5CNS - chains C and D of the 8 polymer chains in the assembly; structure by X-ray diffraction, 2.98 A resolution.

# Chain C (and D)
Name: Ribonucleoside-diphosphate reductase 1 subunit alpha
From: Escherichia coli (strain K12)
Notes: EC 1.17.4.1; chain D of this document is another copy of the same molecule, construct and numbering; everything in this record applies to it too
UniProt: P00452 (RIR1_ECOLI); numbering as in UniProt (aligned over 1-761)
Sequence (761 residues; row label = number of the first residue in the row):
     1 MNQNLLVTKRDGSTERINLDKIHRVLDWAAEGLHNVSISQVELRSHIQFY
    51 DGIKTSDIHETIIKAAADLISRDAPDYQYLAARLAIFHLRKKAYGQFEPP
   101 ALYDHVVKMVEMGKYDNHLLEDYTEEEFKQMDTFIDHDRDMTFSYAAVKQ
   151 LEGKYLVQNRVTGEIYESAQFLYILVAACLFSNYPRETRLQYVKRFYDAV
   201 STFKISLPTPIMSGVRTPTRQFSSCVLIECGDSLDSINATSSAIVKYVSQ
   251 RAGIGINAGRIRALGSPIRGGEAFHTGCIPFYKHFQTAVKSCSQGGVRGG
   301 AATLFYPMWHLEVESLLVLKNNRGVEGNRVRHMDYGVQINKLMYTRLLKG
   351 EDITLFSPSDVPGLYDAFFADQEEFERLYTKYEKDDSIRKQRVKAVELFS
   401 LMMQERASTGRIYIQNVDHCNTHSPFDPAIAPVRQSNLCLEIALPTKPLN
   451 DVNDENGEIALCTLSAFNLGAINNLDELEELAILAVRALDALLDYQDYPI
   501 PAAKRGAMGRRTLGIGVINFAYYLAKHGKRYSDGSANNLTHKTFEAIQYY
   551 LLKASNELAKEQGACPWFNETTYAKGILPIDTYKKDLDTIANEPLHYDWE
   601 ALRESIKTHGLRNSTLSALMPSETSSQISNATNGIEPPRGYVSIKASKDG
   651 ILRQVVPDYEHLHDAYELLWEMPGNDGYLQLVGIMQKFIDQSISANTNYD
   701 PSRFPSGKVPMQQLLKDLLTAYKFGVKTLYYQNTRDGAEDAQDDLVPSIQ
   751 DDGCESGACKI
Not modelled in the structure: 1-4, 737-761 (chain D: 1-3, 738-761)
UniProt features mapped onto this chain:
  - active site: Asn437 (Proton acceptor), Cys439 (Cysteine radical intermediate), Glu441 (Proton acceptor)
  - binding site (ATP): Lys9, Glu15 to Lys21, Thr55, Lys91
  - binding site (GDP): Thr209, Asn437, Glu441, Glu623 to Ser625
  - binding site (dTTP): Asp232 to Leu234, Arg262, Arg269
  - site: Cys225 (Important for hydrogen atom transfer), Cys462 (Important for hydrogen atom transfer), Tyr730 (Important for electron transfer), Tyr731 (Important for electron transfer), Cys754 (Interacts with thioredoxin/glutaredoxin), Cys759 (Interacts with thioredoxin/glutaredoxin)
  - modified residue: Lys283 (N6-acetyllysine)
  - natural variant: Met1 to Asn2 (deletion: In 15% of the chains), Met1 (deletion: In 30% of the chains)
  - mutagenesis: Glu441 (E441A/Q: Loss of activity; E441D: Decrease in activity), Tyr730 (Y730F: Loss of activity), Tyr731 (Y731F: Loss of activity)
Ligand contacts:
  - CDP (cytidine-5'-diphosphate): Tyr155, Pro208, Thr209, Ser224, Cys225, Ala252, Gly253, Gln294, Arg298, Asn437, Leu438, Cys439, Glu441, Leu464, Met620, Pro621, Ser622, Glu623, Thr624, Ser625
  - 2'-deoxyadenosine-5'-diphosphate (DAT): Val7, Lys9, Arg10, Glu15, Arg16, Ile17, Asn18, Lys21, Ile22, Val25, Thr55, Ile58, His59, Ile62, Phe87, Lys91
  - 2'-deoxyadenosine 5'-triphosphate (DTP), molecule 1: Asp232, Ser233, Leu234, Ile237, Ile261, Arg262, Ile268, Arg269, His275, Thr276, Phe281
  - 2'-deoxyadenosine 5'-triphosphate (DTP), molecule 2: Lys246, Ser249, Ser291, Cys292, Ser293
From the paper describing this entry:
  - binding site for CDP: Thr209, Ser224, Cys225, Gln294, Arg298, Asn437, Glu441, Ser622, Ser625
  - catalytic residues: Cys225, Glu441 (citing earlier work)
  - catalytic residues: Cys439
  - binding site for 2'-deoxyadenosine 5'-triphosphate: Asp232, Leu234, Arg262, Arg269, His275, Cys292, Ser293
  - specificity-determining residues: Gln294
  - mutagenesis - Q294A, R298A: decreased catalytic activity on CDP
  - mutagenesis - Q294A: unchanged catalytic activity on ADP/dGTP
  - mutagenesis - Q294A: increased catalytic activity on GDP/TTP

# Interface between chain C and chain D
Residue-residue contacts - 65 pairs, chain C then chain D:
  Lys114(C) with Gly270(D), hydrogen bond (side chain-backbone)
  Gln158(C) with Gly271(D)
  Asn159(C) with Gly270(D), hydrogen bond (side chain-backbone); Gly271(D)
  Arg160(C) with Gly271(D), hydrogen bond (backbone-backbone); Glu272(D); Ala273(D); Phe274(D)
  Val161(C) with Gly265(D); Pro267(D), hydrophobic
  Pro218(C) with Glu272(D)
  Thr219(C) with Arg269(D); Glu272(D)
  Leu234(C) with Val245(D), hydrophobic; Ser249(D); Cys292(D), hydrophobic
  Asp235(C) with Lys246(D), salt bridge
  Asn238(C) with Ser242(D), hydrogen bond (side chain-backbone); Val245(D)
  Ser241(C) with His284(D), hydrogen bond
  Ser242(C) with Asn238(D), hydrogen bond (backbone-side chain); Ser242(D)
  Val245(C) with Leu234(D), hydrophobic; Asn238(D)
  Lys246(C) with Asp235(D), salt bridge
  Ser249(C) with Leu234(D)
  Gln250(C) with Arg269(D)
  Arg269(C) with Thr219(D); Gln250(D)
  Gly270(C) with Lys114(D), hydrogen bond (backbone-side chain); Asn159(D), hydrogen bond (backbone-side chain)
  Gly271(C) with Gln158(D); Asn159(D); Arg160(D), hydrogen bond (backbone-backbone)
  Glu272(C) with Arg160(D); Pro218(D); Thr219(D), hydrogen bond; Gly295(D)
  Ala273(C) with Arg160(D); Gly296(D)
  Phe274(C) with Arg160(D)
  Thr276(C) with Ser293(D)
  Pro280(C) with Lys290(D); Ser291(D)
  Phe281(C) with Ser291(D); Cys292(D), hydrophobic
  Lys283(C) with Thr287(D)
  His284(C) with Ser241(D), hydrogen bond; His284(D); Thr287(D), hydrogen bond; Ala288(D), hydrogen bond (side chain-backbone)
  Thr287(C) with Lys283(D); His284(D), hydrogen bond; Thr287(D), hydrogen bond
  Ala288(C) with His284(D), hydrogen bond (backbone-side chain)
  Lys290(C) with Pro280(D)
  Ser291(C) with Pro280(D); Phe281(D)
  Cys292(C) with Leu234(D), hydrophobic
  Ser293(C) with Thr276(D)
  Gly295(C) with Glu272(D)
  Glu326(C) with His332(D), salt bridge
  His332(C) with Glu326(D), salt bridge
  Asp451(C) with Asn453(D)
  Asn453(C) with Asp451(D)
Interface residues without a listed pair, chain C (42 interface residues in all): Gly113, Gly265, Pro267, Gly296
Interface residues without a listed pair, chain D (43 interface residues in all): Gly113, Val161, Ser266

# In short
The interface between chain C and chain D involves 42 residues on one side and 43 on the other, with 16
hydrogen bonds and 4 salt bridges. Polar pairs include Asp235(C)-Lys246(D), Glu326(C)-His332(D) and
Lys114(C)-Gly270(D). From the paper: catalytic residues Cys225(C), Glu441(C) and Cys439(C); Q294A and R298A of
chain C reduce catalytic activity on CDP.
Both chains are Ribonucleoside-diphosphate reductase 1 subunit alpha (Escherichia coli (strain K12)). Entry
5CNS (Crystal structure of the dATP inhibited E. coli class Ia ribonucleotide reductase complex bound to CDP
...) was determined by X-ray diffraction, deposited together with 5CNT, 5CNU and 5CNV.
